7YP9 - chains D and F of the 8 polymer chains in the assembly; structure by electron microscopy, 3.58 A resolution.

[Chain D]
Name: DNA-directed RNA polymerase subunit beta'
Source organism: Escherichia coli K-12
Notes: EC 2.7.7.6
Reference sequence: P0A8T7 (RPOC_ECOLI); residues 1-1407 here = UniProt positions 1-1407
Chain sequence (1416 residues; numbered 1 to 1416; the number before each row is that of its first residue):
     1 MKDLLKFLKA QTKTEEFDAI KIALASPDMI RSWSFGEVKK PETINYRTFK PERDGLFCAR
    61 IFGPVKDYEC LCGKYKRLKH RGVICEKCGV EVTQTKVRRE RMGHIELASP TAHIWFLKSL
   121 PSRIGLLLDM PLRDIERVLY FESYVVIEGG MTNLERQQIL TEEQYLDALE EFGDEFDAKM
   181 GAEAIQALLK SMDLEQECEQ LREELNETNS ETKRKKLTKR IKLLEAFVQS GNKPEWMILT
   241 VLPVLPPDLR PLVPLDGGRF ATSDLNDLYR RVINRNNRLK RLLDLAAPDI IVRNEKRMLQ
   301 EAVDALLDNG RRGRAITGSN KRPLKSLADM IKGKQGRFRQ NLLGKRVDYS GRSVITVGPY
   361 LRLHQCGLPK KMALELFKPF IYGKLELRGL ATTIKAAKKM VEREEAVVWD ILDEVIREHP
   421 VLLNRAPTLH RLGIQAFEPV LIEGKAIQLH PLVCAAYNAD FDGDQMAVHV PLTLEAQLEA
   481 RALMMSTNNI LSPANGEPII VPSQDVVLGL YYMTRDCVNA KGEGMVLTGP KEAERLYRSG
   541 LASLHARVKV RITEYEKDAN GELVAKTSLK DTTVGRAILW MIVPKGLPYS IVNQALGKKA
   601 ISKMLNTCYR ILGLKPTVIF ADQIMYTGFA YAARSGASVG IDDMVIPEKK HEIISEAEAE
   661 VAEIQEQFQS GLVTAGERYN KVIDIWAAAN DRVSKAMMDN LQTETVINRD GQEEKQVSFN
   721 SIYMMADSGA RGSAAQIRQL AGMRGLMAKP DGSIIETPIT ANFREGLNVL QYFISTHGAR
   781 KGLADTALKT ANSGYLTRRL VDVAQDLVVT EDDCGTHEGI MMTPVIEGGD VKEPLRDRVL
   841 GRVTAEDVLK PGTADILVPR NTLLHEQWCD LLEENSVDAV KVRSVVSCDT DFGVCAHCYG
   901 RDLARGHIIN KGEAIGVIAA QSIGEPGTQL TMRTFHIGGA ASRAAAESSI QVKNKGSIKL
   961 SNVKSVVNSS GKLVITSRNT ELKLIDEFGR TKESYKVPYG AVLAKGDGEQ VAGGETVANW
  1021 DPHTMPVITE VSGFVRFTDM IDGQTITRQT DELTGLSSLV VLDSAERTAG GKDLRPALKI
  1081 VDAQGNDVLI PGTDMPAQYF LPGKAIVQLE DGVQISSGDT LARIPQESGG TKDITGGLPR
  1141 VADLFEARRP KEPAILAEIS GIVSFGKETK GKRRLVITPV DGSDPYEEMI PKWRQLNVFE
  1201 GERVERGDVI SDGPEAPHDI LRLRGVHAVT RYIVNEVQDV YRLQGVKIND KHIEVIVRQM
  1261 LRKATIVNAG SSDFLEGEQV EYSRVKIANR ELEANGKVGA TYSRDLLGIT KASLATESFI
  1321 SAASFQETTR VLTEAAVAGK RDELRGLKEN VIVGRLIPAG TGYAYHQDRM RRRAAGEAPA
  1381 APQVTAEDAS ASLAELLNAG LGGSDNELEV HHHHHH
Not modelled in the structure: 1-16, 148-156, 255-261, 557-563, 851-855, 933-947, 1051-1056, 1082-1095, 1127-1135, 1374-1416
Differences from the reference sequence: expression tag (1408-1416)
Bound ions: Zn2+ site 1: Cys70, Cys88; Zn2+ site 2: Cys814, Cys888, Cys898
Residues lining bound ligands: Mg2+ (MG): Asp460, Asp462, Asp464
Curated features (UniProtKB/Swiss-Prot):
  - binding site (Zn(2+)): Cys70, Cys72, Cys85, Cys88, Cys814, Cys888, Cys895, Cys898
  - binding site (Mg(2+)): Asp460, Asp462, Asp464
  - modified residue: Lys983 (N6-acetyllysine)
From the paper describing this entry:
  - binding site for the 31-nt DNA strand (chain F): Arg271

[Chain F]
Molecule: 31-nt DNA strand
Sequence (31 nucleotides; row label = number of the first residue in the row; numbers below 1 keep their minus sign (DG-16 is residue -16)):
   -16 GGCGTACGGA AAAATAACAC GGCGAATACC C
Not modelled in the structure: -16 to -13, 13-14

[Interface between chain D and chain F]
Contacting residue pairs - 33 pairs, chain D then chain F:
  Arg47(D) - DT-12(F)  salt bridge to the phosphate
  Leu120(D) - DC6(F)  base contact
  Pro121(D) - DG7(F)  phosphate contact
  Pro131(D) - DA8(F)  sugar contact
  Pro131(D) - DA9(F)  phosphate contact
  Leu132(D) - DA8(F)  sugar contact
  Arg133(D) - DA8(F)  phosphate contact
  Arg133(D) - DA9(F)  phosphate contact
  Lys216(D) - DA8(F)  phosphate contact
  Lys219(D) - DG7(F)  salt bridge to the phosphate
  Asp267(D) - DG-9(F)  hydrogen bond to the base
  Arg270(D) - DC-10(F)  base contact
  Arg270(D) - DG-9(F)  hydrogen bond to the base
  Arg271(D) - DG-9(F)  hydrogen bond to the base
  Arg271(D) - DG-8(F)  phosphate contact
  Asn274(D) - DG-9(F)  base contact
  Arg275(D) - DG-9(F)  salt bridge to the phosphate
  Arg275(D) - DG-8(F)  salt bridge to the phosphate
  Arg278(D) - DC-10(F)  salt bridge to the phosphate
  Arg278(D) - DG-9(F)  salt bridge to the phosphate
  Met298(D) - DA-7(F)  phosphate contact
  Glu301(D) - DA-7(F)  phosphate contact
  Arg314(D) - DA-5(F)  base contact
  Arg314(D) - DA-4(F)  hydrogen bond to the base
  Lys321(D) - DA-1(F)  phosphate contact
  Asp1143(D) - DG4(F)  phosphate contact
  Glu1146(D) - DG4(F)  phosphate contact
  Glu1146(D) - DG5(F)  phosphate contact
  Arg1148(D) - DC3(F)  phosphate contact
  Arg1148(D) - DG4(F)  salt bridge to the phosphate
  Arg1148(D) - DG5(F)  phosphate contact
  Lys1311(D) - DG5(F)  salt bridge to the phosphate
  Lys1311(D) - DC6(F)  phosphate contact
Interface residues without a listed pair, chain D (26 interface residues in all): Glu42, Arg1149, Thr1169, Arg1330
Interface residues without a listed pair, chain F (16 interface residues in all): DC12

[Summary]
The interface between chain D and chain F involves 26 residues on one side and 16 on the other; the contacts
include 4 hydrogen bonds and 8 salt bridges. Polar pairs include Asp267(D)-DG-9(F), Arg270(D)-DG-9(F) and
Arg271(D)-DG-9(F). Bound to chain D: Mg2+. The paper reports a binding site for the 31-nt DNA strand (chain F)
at Arg271(D).
Here chain D is DNA-directed RNA polymerase subunit beta' (Escherichia coli K-12) and chain F is a 31-nt DNA
strand. Entry 7YP9 (Cryo-EM structure of Escherichia coli paused complex of transcription termination
(TTC-pause)) was determined by electron microscopy, deposited together with 7YPA and 7YPB.
